Entry 1JAT (X-ray diffraction, 1.60 A resolution); this record covers chains A and B.

Chain A:
Protein: Ubiquitin-Conjugating Enzyme E2-17.5 KDA
Source organism: Saccharomyces cerevisiae
Notes: EC 6.3.2.19
UniProt: P52490 (UBC13_YEAST); numbering as in UniProt (aligned over 2-153)
Amino-acid sequence (155 residues; row label = number of the first residue in the row; numbers below 1 keep their minus sign (Gly-1 is residue -1)):
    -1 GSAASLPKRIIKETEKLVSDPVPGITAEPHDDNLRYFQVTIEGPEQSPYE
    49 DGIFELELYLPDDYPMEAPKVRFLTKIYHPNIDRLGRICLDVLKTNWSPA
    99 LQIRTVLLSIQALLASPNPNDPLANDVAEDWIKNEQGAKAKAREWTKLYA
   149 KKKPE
Disordered / not traced: -1 to 0, 153
Sequence notes: cloning artifact (-1 to 1)
Swiss-Prot annotation at these positions:
  - active site: Cys87 (Glycyl thioester intermediate)
  - cross-link: Lys92 (Glycyl lysine isopeptide (Lys-Gly) (interchain with G-Cter in ubiquitin))
  - mutagenesis: Glu55 (E55A: Strongly reduces MMS2 binding and interferes with error-free DNA repair), Asp81 (D81R: Abolishes ubiquitin chain elongation. No effect on thioester formation at the active site), Ala110 (A110R: Lowers rate of ubiquitin chain elongation. No effect on thioester formation at the active site)
Reported in the primary citation:
  - catalytic residues: Cys87
  - mutagenesis - E55A: decreased growth
  - mutagenesis - D81A, A110R: decreased catalytic activity
  - mutagenesis - D81A: decreased binding to ubiquitin tetramer
  - mutagenesis - A110R: unchanged binding to tetramer

Chain B:
Protein: Ubiquitin-Conjugating Enzyme Variant Mms2
Source organism: Saccharomyces cerevisiae
UniProt: P53152 (MMS2_YEAST); numbering as in UniProt (aligned over 1-137)
Amino-acid sequence (138 residues; numbered 0 to 137; the number before each row is that of its first residue; numbering starts at 0):
     0 HMSKVPRNFRLLEELEKGEKGFGPESCSYGLADSDDITMTKWNGTILGPP
    50 HSNHENRIYSLSIDCGPNYPDSPPKVTFISKINLPCVNPTTGEVQTDFHT
   100 LRDWKRAYTMETLLLDLRKEMATPANKKLRQPKEGETF
Disordered / not traced: 0-1, 20-23
Sequence notes: expression tag (0)
Swiss-Prot annotation at these positions:
  - modified residue: Ser71 (Phosphoserine)
  - mutagenesis: Phe8 (F8A: Strongly reduces UBC13 binding and interferes with error-free DNA repair)
Reported in the primary citation:
  - mutagenesis - F8A: decreased growth
  - mutagenesis - E12R: unchanged binding to Ubiquitin-Conjugating Enzyme E2-17.5 KDA (chain A)
  - mutagenesis - E12R: unchanged catalytic activity

How chain A and chain B interact:
Residue-residue contacts - 32 pairs, chain A then chain B:
  Asn31(A) with Lys3(B); Pro5(B)
  Arg33(A) with Ser2(B)
  Tyr34(A) with Pro5(B), hydrophobic; Asn7(B); Phe8(B), hydrophobic
  Glu55(A) with Asn7(B), hydrogen bond; Phe8(B)
  Tyr57(A) with Lys3(B); Val4(B); Pro5(B); Phe8(B), hydrophobic
  Asp60(A) with Ser2(B), hydrogen bond
  Lys68(A) with Phe8(B); Glu12(B), salt bridge
  Val69(A) with Phe8(B)
  Arg70(A) with Asn7(B); Leu11(B); Ile36(B), hydrogen bond (side chain-backbone); Met38(B)
  Leu72(A) with Ile36(B)
  Lys74(A) with Ile36(B)
  Arg82(A) with Ser33(B); Asp34(B), salt bridge; Ile36(B)
  Leu83(A) with Leu14(B), hydrophobic; Leu30(B), hydrophobic; Ser33(B); Asp35(B)
  Arg85(A) with Leu14(B); Glu15(B), salt bridge; Glu18(B), salt bridge
Other interface residues (no listed pair), chain A (17 interface residues in all): Leu56, Phe71, Thr73
The authors on this interface:
  - specific contacts: Glu55(A)-Phe8(B) (hydrophobic contact), Glu55(A)-Asn7(B), Leu56(A)-Phe8(B) (hydrophobic contact), Tyr57(A)-Phe8(B) (hydrophobic contact), Arg70(A)-Phe8(B) (hydrophobic contact), Arg70(A)-Ile36(B), Leu14(B)-Leu83(A) (hydrophobic contact), Leu30(B)-Leu83(A) (hydrophobic contact), Asp34(B)-Leu83(A) (hydrophobic contact), Ile36(B)-Leu83(A) (hydrophobic contact), Met38(B)-Leu83(A) (hydrophobic contact)
  - interface residues, chain A: Leu72(A), Leu83(A)
  - hot spots on chain A (mutagenesis) - E55A: decreased binding to Ubiquitin-Conjugating Enzyme Variant Mms2 (chain B)
  - interface residues, chain B: Leu30(B)
  - hot spots on chain B (mutagenesis) - F8A: decreased binding to Ubiquitin-Conjugating Enzyme E2-17.5 KDA (chain A)

In short:
Chain A and chain B each contribute 17 residues to their interface, with 3 hydrogen bonds and 4 salt bridges.
Among the polar pairs are Lys68(A)-Glu12(B), Arg82(A)-Asp34(B) and Arg85(A)-Glu15(B). The paper describes
hydrophobic contacts between Glu55(A) and Phe8(B), Leu56(A) and Phe8(B) and Tyr57(A) and Phe8(B) among others;
contacts between Glu55(A) and Asn7(B) and Arg70(A) and Ile36(B). From the paper: the catalytic residue
Cys87(A); D81A and A110R of chain A reduce catalytic activity; 5 substitutions were tested in all.
Chain A is Ubiquitin-Conjugating Enzyme E2-17.5 KDA and chain B is Ubiquitin-Conjugating Enzyme Variant Mms2,
both from Saccharomyces cerevisiae; the structure, Mms2/Ubc13 Ubiquitin Conjugating Enzyme Complex, was
determined by X-ray diffraction (same publication as 1JBB).
